PDB entry 7STB | electron microscopy, 2.72 A resolution | chains B and C of the 10 polymer chains in the assembly

[Chain B]
Name: Replication factor C subunit 4
Organism: Saccharomyces cerevisiae (strain ATCC 204508 / S288c)
UniProt: P40339 (RFC4_YEAST); residues 1-323 here = UniProt positions 1-323
Amino-acid sequence (323 residues; numbered 1 to 323; the number before each row is that of its first residue):
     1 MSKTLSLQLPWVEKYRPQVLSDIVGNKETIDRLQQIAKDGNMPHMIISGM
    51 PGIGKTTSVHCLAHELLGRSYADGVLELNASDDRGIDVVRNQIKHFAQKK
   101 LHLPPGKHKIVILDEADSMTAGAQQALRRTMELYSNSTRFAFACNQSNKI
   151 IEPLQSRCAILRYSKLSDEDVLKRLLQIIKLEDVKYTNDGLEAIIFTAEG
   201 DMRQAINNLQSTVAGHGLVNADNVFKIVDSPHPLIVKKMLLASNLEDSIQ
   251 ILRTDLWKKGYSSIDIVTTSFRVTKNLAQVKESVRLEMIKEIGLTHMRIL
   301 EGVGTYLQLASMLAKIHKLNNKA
Disordered / not traced: 1-6, 322-323
Ion coordination: Mg2+: T56 (together with ATP-gamma-S)
Small-molecule neighbours:
  - ATP-gamma-S (AGS; phosphothiophosphoric acid-adenylate ester), molecule 1: V12, Y15, R16, P17, D22, I23, V24, M50, P51, G52, I53, G54, K55, T56, T57, L166, R174, M202, R203, I206
  - ATP-gamma-S (AGS), molecule 2: R128, P153, R157
UniProt features mapped onto this chain:
  - binding site (ATP): V12, V24, G49 to T57, N145, R203

[Chain C]
Name: Replication factor C subunit 3
Organism: Saccharomyces cerevisiae (strain ATCC 204508 / S288c)
UniProt: P38629 (RFC3_YEAST); residues 1-340 here = UniProt positions 1-340
Amino-acid sequence (340 residues; row label = number of the first residue in the row):
     1 MSTSTEKRSKENLPWVEKYRPETLDEVYGQNEVITTVRKFVDEGKLPHLL
    51 FYGPPGTGKTSTIVALAREIYGKNYSNMVLELNASDDRGIDVVRNQIKDF
   101 ASTRQIFSKGFKLIILDEADAMTNAAQNALRRVIERYTKNTRFCVLANYA
   151 HKLTPALLSRCTRFRFQPLPQEAIERRIANVLVHEKLKLSPNAEKALIEL
   201 SNGDMRRVLNVLQSCKATLDNPDEDEISDDVIYECCGAPRPSDLKAVLKS
   251 ILEDDWGTAHYTLNKVRSAKGLALIDLIEGIVKILEDYELQNEETRVHLL
   301 TKLADIEYSISKGGNDQIQGSAVIGAIKASFENETVKANV
Disordered / not traced: 1-8, 336-340
Ion coordination: Mg2+: T60 (together with ATP-gamma-S)
Small-molecule neighbours:
  - ATP-gamma-S (AGS; phosphothiophosphoric acid-adenylate ester), molecule 1: V16, Y19, R20, P21, E26, V27, Y28, P54, P55, G56, T57, G58, K59, T60, S61, E118, N148, L169, R177, M205, R206, L209
  - ATP-gamma-S (AGS), molecule 2: R131, E135, A156, R160
UniProt features mapped onto this chain:
  - binding site (ATP): V16 to Y19, R20, Y28, G53 to S61, N148, R206
  - modified residue: S2 (N-acetylserine)

[How chain B and chain C interact]
Pairs across the interface - 80 pairs, chain B then chain C:
  L7(B) - G44(C)
  L9(B) - T138(C)
  L9(B) - K139(C)
  H60(B) - R132(C)
  N79(B) - R132(C)
  A80(B) - N128(C)
  A80(B) - A129(C)  hydrophobic
  S81(B) - R94(C)
  S81(B) - K98(C)
  S81(B) - A129(C)
  S81(B) - V133(C)
  D82(B) - K98(C)  salt bridge
  D83(B) - R94(C)  salt bridge
  E115(B) - N128(C)
  E115(B) - R131(C)  salt bridge
  D201(B) - S159(C)
  R203(B) - E135(C)  salt bridge
  R203(B) - S159(C)  hydrogen bond
  R203(B) - R160(C)
  Q204(B) - L158(C)
  Q204(B) - S159(C)  hydrogen bond (side chain-backbone)
  N207(B) - S159(C)
  Q210(B) - P47(C)
  S211(B) - F40(C)
  A214(B) - K39(C)
  A214(B) - F40(C)  hydrophobic
  A214(B) - E43(C)
  G215(B) - K39(C)
  I227(B) - T36(C)
  I227(B) - R163(C)
  D229(B) - R165(C)  salt bridge
  N244(B) - E293(C)
  L245(B) - E293(C)  hydrogen bond (backbone-side chain)
  L245(B) - R296(C)
  L245(B) - V297(C)  hydrophobic
  E246(B) - R296(C)  salt bridge
  I249(B) - L300(C)  hydrophobic
  R253(B) - E286(C)  salt bridge
  K258(B) - P168(C)
  K259(B) - R165(C)  hydrogen bond (backbone-side chain)
  K259(B) - P168(C)
  G260(B) - Y52(C)
  G260(B) - P54(C)
  G260(B) - P168(C)
  Y261(B) - Y52(C)
  Y261(B) - R163(C)  hydrogen bond
  S262(B) - Y52(C)  hydrogen bond (backbone-side chain)
  S262(B) - N148(C)
  S262(B) - Y149(C)
  I264(B) - Y149(C)  hydrophobic
  I264(B) - H151(C)
  D265(B) - Y52(C)  hydrogen bond
  D265(B) - N148(C)
  D265(B) - Y149(C)
  D265(B) - A150(C)  hydrogen bond (side chain-backbone)
  D265(B) - H151(C)  salt bridge
  T268(B) - H151(C)
  R298(B) - A304(C)  hydrogen bond (side chain-backbone)
  R298(B) - D305(C)  salt bridge
  R298(B) - Y308(C)
  E301(B) - Y308(C)  hydrogen bond
  E301(B) - K312(C)  salt bridge
  V303(B) - S311(C)
  Y306(B) - E286(C)  hydrogen bond
  L307(B) - V282(C)  hydrophobic
  L307(B) - L300(C)  hydrophobic
  L307(B) - L303(C)
  L307(B) - A304(C)
  L307(B) - E307(C)
  Q308(B) - A304(C)  hydrogen bond (side chain-backbone)
  A310(B) - L300(C)
  S311(B) - L300(C)
  S311(B) - T301(C)
  S311(B) - A304(C)
  A314(B) - V297(C)  hydrophobic
  A314(B) - L300(C)  hydrophobic
  K315(B) - T301(C)
  H317(B) - E293(C)  salt bridge
  K318(B) - E294(C)
  K318(B) - V297(C)
Interface residues without a listed pair, chain B (55 interface residues in all): Q8, P10, W11, E13, R16, P51, T56, E77, D114, S243, T305
Interface residues without a listed pair, chain C (53 interface residues in all): K45, R136, R142, P155, A156, C161, T162, F164, Q167, E279

[Summary]
Chain B and chain C form an interface of 55 and 53 residues respectively; the contacts include 12 hydrogen
bonds and 11 salt bridges. Among the polar pairs are D82(B)-K98(C), D83(B)-R94(C) and E115(B)-R131(C). One
ATP-gamma-S molecule is bound between chain B and chain C.
Here chain B is Replication factor C subunit 4 and chain C is Replication factor C subunit 3, both from
Saccharomyces cerevisiae (strain ATCC 204508 / S288c). Entry 7STB (Closed state of Rad24-RFC:9-1-1 bound to a
5' ss/dsDNA junction) was determined by electron microscopy (same publication as 7STE and 7ST9).
